8XLS - chains A and D of the 17 polymer chains in the assembly; structure by electron microscopy, 2.30 A resolution.

[Chain A]
Molecule: Photosystem I P700 chlorophyll a apoprotein A1
Organism: Thalassiosira pseudonana CCMP1335
Notes: EC 1.97.1.12
UniProt: A0T0M8 (PSAA_THAPS); numbering as in UniProt (aligned over 1-752)
Chain sequence (752 residues; row label = number of the first residue in the row):
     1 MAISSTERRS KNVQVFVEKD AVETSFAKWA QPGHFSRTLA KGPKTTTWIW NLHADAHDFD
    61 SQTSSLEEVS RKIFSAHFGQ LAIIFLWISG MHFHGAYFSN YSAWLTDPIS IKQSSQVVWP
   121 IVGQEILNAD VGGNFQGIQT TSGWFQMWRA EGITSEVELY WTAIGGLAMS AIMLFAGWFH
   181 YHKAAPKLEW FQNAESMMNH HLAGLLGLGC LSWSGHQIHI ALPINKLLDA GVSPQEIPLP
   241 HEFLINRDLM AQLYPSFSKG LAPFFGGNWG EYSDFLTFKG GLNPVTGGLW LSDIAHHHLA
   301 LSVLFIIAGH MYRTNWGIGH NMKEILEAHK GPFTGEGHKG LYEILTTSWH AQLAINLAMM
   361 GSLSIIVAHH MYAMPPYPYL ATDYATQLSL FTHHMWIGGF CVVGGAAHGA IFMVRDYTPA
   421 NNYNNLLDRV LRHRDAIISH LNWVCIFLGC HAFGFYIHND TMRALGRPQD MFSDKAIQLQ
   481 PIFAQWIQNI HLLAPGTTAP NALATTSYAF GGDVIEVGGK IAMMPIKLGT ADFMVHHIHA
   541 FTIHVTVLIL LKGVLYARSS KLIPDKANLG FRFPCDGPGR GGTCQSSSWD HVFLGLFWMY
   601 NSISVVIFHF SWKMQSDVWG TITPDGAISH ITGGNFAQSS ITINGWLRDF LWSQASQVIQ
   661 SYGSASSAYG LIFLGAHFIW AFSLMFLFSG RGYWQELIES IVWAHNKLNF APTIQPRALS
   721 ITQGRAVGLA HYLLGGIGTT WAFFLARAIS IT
Unresolved in the structure: 1-11
Bound ions: chlorophyll a Mg (4 sites), coordinated by Gln-80, Gln-116, Gln-124, Thr-498; 4Fe-4S cluster Fe: Cys-575, Cys-584 (shared with 2 residues of chain B)
Small-molecule neighbours:
  - Zeaxanthin (5X6): Trp-119, Pro-120, Ile-121
  - beta-carotene (BCR), molecule 1: Ile-83, Leu-86, Trp-87
  - beta-carotene (BCR), molecule 2: Ile-84, Trp-87, Ile-88, Gly-204, Leu-205, Leu-208, Gly-209, Ser-212
  - beta-carotene (BCR), molecule 3: Phe-85, Ile-88, Thr-162, Gly-165, Gly-166, Met-169, Leu-208, Leu-211, Ser-212, Phe-265
  - beta-carotene (BCR), molecule 4: Leu-211, Leu-261, Phe-264, Phe-265, Leu-299, Val-303, Ile-306, His-310, Ile-318
  - beta-carotene (BCR), molecule 5: Leu-341, Ile-344, Leu-345, Ala-351, Ala-354, Ile-355, Gly-409, Phe-412
  - beta-carotene (BCR), molecule 6: Ala-354, Ala-358, Met-359, Ser-362, Val-402, Gly-405, Ala-406, Val-547, Leu-550, Leu-551, Val-554
  - beta-carotene (BCR), molecule 7: Trp-694, Leu-697, Ile-698
  - chlorophyll a isomer (CL0): Phe-453, Tyr-456, Val-535, Ile-538, Phe-541, Thr-542, Tyr-600, Asn-601, Ser-604, Val-605, Phe-608, Ile-643, Trp-646, Leu-647, Leu-651, Ala-655, Ile-659, Phe-673, His-677, Trp-680, Tyr-732, Gly-736, Thr-739, Thr-740, Phe-743
  - chlorophyll a (CLA), molecule 1: Val-13, Gln-14, Val-15, Trp-190, Asn-193, Ser-196, His-200, Thr-314, Asn-315, Trp-316
  - chlorophyll a (CLA), molecule 2: Val-15, Val-17, Lys-19, Phe-74, Phe-78, Ile-172, Met-173, Phe-175, Ala-176, Phe-179, His-180, Ala-184, Pro-186, Trp-190
  - chlorophyll a (CLA), molecule 3: Val-22, Glu-23, Thr-24, Ser-25, Phe-26, Lys-28, Trp-29, His-34, Lys-72, Ser-75, Ala-76, Gly-79, Ile-83, Leu-174, Gly-177, Trp-178, Tyr-181, His-182
  - chlorophyll a (CLA), molecule 4: Trp-29, Pro-32, Trp-48, Ile-49, Trp-50, Leu-52, His-53
  - chlorophyll a (CLA), molecule 5: Trp-29, His-34, Phe-35, Leu-52, His-53, Ala-56, His-57, Phe-59, Gln-62, Lys-72, Ala-76, Gly-79, Gln-80, Ile-83
  - chlorophyll a (CLA), molecule 6: Thr-46, Ile-49, Trp-50, Ile-698, Ile-701, Val-702, His-705, Phe-710, Pro-712, Ile-714, Pro-716, Arg-717
  - chlorophyll a (CLA), molecule 7: Trp-50, Phe-678, Ile-679, Phe-682, Phe-686, Leu-719, Gln-723, Ala-726, Val-727, Ala-730, His-731, Leu-734
  - chlorophyll a (CLA), molecule 8: His-53, Ala-54, Asp-55, Ala-56, His-57, Asp-58, His-350, Leu-353, Leu-357, Phe-400, Cys-401, Val-403, Gly-404, Ala-407, His-408, Ile-411, Arg-415, Phe-571, Arg-572, Trp-589, Val-592, Leu-596, Leu-734
  - chlorophyll a (CLA), molecule 9: His-57, Phe-59, Ile-73, Ala-76, His-77, Gln-80, Leu-81, Ile-84, Phe-85, Ile-88, Trp-349, His-350, Gln-352, Leu-353, Asn-356, Leu-357, Met-360, His-408
  - chlorophyll a (CLA), molecule 10: His-57, Gln-80, Ile-83, Ile-84, Trp-87, Leu-357, Met-360, Ile-397, Phe-400, Cys-401
  - chlorophyll a (CLA), molecule 11: Leu-66, Ser-70, His-77, Leu-188, Phe-191, Gln-192, Ala-194, Met-197, Met-198, His-201, Leu-202, Leu-205, Leu-206, Met-322, Leu-326, Tyr-342, Leu-345, Thr-346, Thr-347, Ser-348, Trp-349, Gln-352, Ile-355, Asn-356, Met-359, Met-360
  - chlorophyll a (CLA), molecule 12: Phe-74, His-77, Phe-78, Leu-81, Phe-85, Met-173, Trp-190, Phe-191, Asn-193, Ser-196, Met-197, His-200, His-201, Gly-204, Leu-205
  - chlorophyll a (CLA), molecule 13: Ala-82, Ile-83, Leu-86, Gln-116, Val-117, Val-118, Trp-119, Ile-121, Val-122, Gln-124, Leu-127, Ile-138, Ser-170, Leu-174, Ala-668, Leu-671, Ile-672
  - chlorophyll a (CLA), molecule 14: Leu-86, Trp-87, Ser-89, Gly-90, Met-91, Phe-93, His-94, Phe-98, Gln-116, Val-117, Trp-119, Leu-167
  - chlorophyll a (CLA), molecule 15: Trp-87, Met-91, His-94, Ser-115, Gln-116, Ile-138, Gln-139, Thr-140, Thr-141, Ser-142, Trp-144, Ala-668, Tyr-669, Ile-672, Gly-675, Ala-676, Ile-679, Leu-734, Gly-738, Trp-741, Leu-745
  - chlorophyll a (CLA), molecule 16: Trp-87, Met-91, Thr-141, Ser-142, Trp-144, Ser-389, Leu-390, Thr-392, His-393, Trp-396, Ile-397, Phe-400, Ile-737, Thr-740, Trp-741
  - chlorophyll a (CLA), molecule 17: Trp-87, Ile-88, Ser-142, Gly-143, Trp-144, Met-147, Leu-206, Met-360, Leu-363, Ser-364, Val-367, Met-371, Tyr-377, Leu-390, His-393, His-394, Ile-397
  - chlorophyll a (CLA), molecule 18: Ala-150, Glu-151, Leu-206, Gly-209, Cys-210, Trp-213, Gln-217, Leu-289, Leu-291, Ile-294, His-297, His-298, Leu-301, Phe-305, Leu-363, Ile-366, Val-367, His-370, Met-371, Pro-376, Tyr-377
  - chlorophyll a (CLA), molecule 19: Glu-151, Gly-152, Ile-153, Glu-158, Trp-161, Thr-162, Gly-209, Ser-212, Trp-213, Gly-215, His-216, His-219, Ile-220, Ile-224, Pro-240, His-241, Leu-244
  - chlorophyll a (CLA), molecule 20: Glu-158, Trp-161, Leu-239, Pro-240, His-241, Leu-244, Ile-245
  - chlorophyll a (CLA), molecule 21: Met-198, Leu-202, Leu-206, Leu-304, Phe-305, Ala-308, Met-311, Tyr-312, Met-322, Ile-325, Leu-326, Met-359, Leu-427, Val-430, Leu-551, Val-554, Leu-555
  - chlorophyll a (CLA), molecule 22: Asn-199, His-200, Ala-203, Gly-204, Leu-208, Ile-306, His-310, Tyr-312, Thr-314, Trp-316, Ile-318
  - chlorophyll a (CLA), molecule 23: Leu-211, Ser-212, Ser-214, Gly-215, Ile-218, His-219, Phe-243, Leu-244, Arg-247, Phe-257, Gly-260, Leu-261, Phe-264, Phe-265, Tyr-272, Phe-275, Leu-276, Leu-299
  - chlorophyll a (CLA), molecule 24: Phe-264, Trp-269, Gly-270, Tyr-272, Ser-273, Leu-276, Phe-278, His-296, Leu-299, Ala-300, Val-303, Asn-501
  - chlorophyll a (CLA), molecule 25: Thr-277, Phe-278, Gly-280, Leu-289, Asp-293, Ile-294, His-296, His-297, Ala-300, Leu-301, Leu-304, His-370, Met-374, Pro-376, Thr-506
  - chlorophyll a (CLA), molecule 26: Phe-278, Thr-497, Thr-498, Ala-499, Pro-500, Asn-501, Ala-502
  - chlorophyll a (CLA), molecule 27: Leu-304, Met-359, Ser-362, Leu-363, Ile-366, His-369, His-370, Tyr-372, Ala-373, Met-374, Thr-506, Ser-507, Phe-510
  - chlorophyll a (CLA), molecule 28: Ile-307, His-310, Met-311, Arg-313, Ile-318, Gly-319, His-320
  - chlorophyll a (CLA), molecule 29: Met-311, His-320, Glu-324, Ile-325, Ala-328, His-329
  - chlorophyll a (CLA), molecule 30: Ile-325, Leu-326, His-329, Thr-334, His-338, Leu-341, Leu-345, Leu-426, Leu-427, Val-430
  - chlorophyll a (CLA), molecule 31: Ala-328, His-329, Lys-330, Gly-331, Pro-332, Phe-333
  - chlorophyll a (CLA), molecule 32: Phe-333, Thr-334, Leu-426, Arg-429, Val-430, Arg-432, His-433, Ile-437, His-440
  - chlorophyll a (CLA), molecule 33: Ile-365, Ile-366, His-369, Met-395, Val-402, Ile-543, Thr-546, Val-547, Leu-550, Met-599, Ser-602, Ile-603, Val-606
  - chlorophyll a (CLA), molecule 34: His-369, Tyr-372, Phe-391, Phe-483, Ala-484, Ile-487, Gln-488, His-491, Phe-510, Ile-526, Leu-528, His-536, His-539, Ile-543, Val-606, His-609, Phe-610, Lys-613, Met-614
  - chlorophyll a (CLA), molecule 35: Ala-436, His-440, Trp-443
  - chlorophyll a (CLA), molecule 36: Ile-437, His-440, Leu-441, Trp-443, Val-444, Ala-540, Ile-543, His-544, Val-547, Leu-551
  - chlorophyll a (CLA), molecule 37: Ser-439, Asn-442, Trp-443, Ile-446
  - chlorophyll a (CLA), molecule 38: Asn-442, Cys-445, Ile-446, Gly-449, Cys-450, Phe-453, Gly-454, Ile-457, Phe-541, Val-545, Leu-548, Ile-549, Leu-594, Phe-597, Trp-598
  - chlorophyll a (CLA), molecule 39: Trp-443, Ile-446, Phe-447, Cys-450, His-451
  - chlorophyll a (CLA), molecule 40: Trp-443, Val-444, Phe-447, Leu-448, Gln-480, Pro-481, Ile-482, Phe-483, Ala-484, Phe-533, His-536, His-537, Ala-540, His-544
  - chlorophyll a (CLA), molecule 41: Cys-450, His-451, Gly-454, Phe-455, Ile-457, His-458, Thr-461, Met-462, Arg-467, Asp-470, Phe-472, Ile-477
  - chlorophyll a (CLA), molecule 42: Phe-453, Ile-457, Asp-460, Phe-541, Phe-597, Trp-598, Tyr-600, Asn-601, Ile-643, Leu-647, Trp-680, Tyr-732
  - chlorophyll a (CLA), molecule 43: Thr-461, Ala-464, Leu-465
  - chlorophyll a (CLA), molecule 44: Trp-486, Ile-487, Ile-490, His-491, Ala-494, Thr-498, Ala-499, Thr-506, Phe-510
  - chlorophyll a (CLA), molecule 45: Leu-647, Leu-651, Trp-652, Trp-680
  - chlorophyll a (CLA), molecule 46: Leu-671, Leu-674, Gly-675, His-677, Phe-678, Trp-680, Ala-681, Leu-684
  - chlorophyll a (CLA), molecule 47: Phe-678, Ala-681, Phe-682, Leu-684, Met-685, Phe-688, Ser-689, Tyr-693, Trp-694, Leu-697
  - chlorophyll a (CLA), molecule 48: Ile-701, Ala-704, His-705, Leu-708, Phe-710
  - chlorophyll a (CLA), molecule 49: Trp-703, Ala-704, Lys-707, Leu-708
  - phylloquinone (PQN): Trp-50, Met-685, Phe-686, Ser-689, Gly-690, Arg-691, Trp-694, Ile-698, Arg-717, Ala-718, Leu-719, Ser-720, Gly-724
  - 4Fe-4S cluster (SF4): Pro-574, Cys-575, Gly-577, Pro-578, Cys-584, Ile-721, Arg-725
Swiss-Prot annotation at these positions:
  - binding site ([4Fe-4S] cluster): Cys-575, Cys-584
  - binding site (chlorophyll a'): His-677
  - binding site (chlorophyll a): Met-685, Tyr-693
  - binding site (phylloquinone): Trp-694

[Chain D]
Molecule: Photosystem I reaction center subunit II
Organism: Thalassiosira pseudonana CCMP1335
UniProt: A0T0T5 (A0T0T5_THAPS); residue numbers follow UniProt; this construct covers 1-139
Chain sequence (139 residues; numbered 1 to 139; the number before each row is that of its first residue):
     1 MTLNLKTPFP TFGGSTGGWL RAAEVEEKYA ITWTSTKEQI FEMPTGGAAI MRNGENLLYL
    61 ARKEQCLALS TQLRTFKIND YKIYRIFPSG EVQYLHPKDG VFPEKVNPGR TSVNSRGFSI
   121 GKNPNPASIK FSGITTYES
Unresolved in the structure: 1-7

[Interface between chain A and chain D]
Contacting residue pairs (34):
  Pro-419(A) / Ile-40(D)
  Pro-419(A) / Glu-42(D)
  Pro-419(A) / Ala-48(D)
  Ala-420(A) / Ile-40(D)
  Tyr-423(A) / Thr-11(D)
  Tyr-423(A) / Ile-40(D)  hydrophobic
  Tyr-423(A) / Ala-48(D)
  Tyr-423(A) / Ile-50(D)
  Asp-428(A) / Gly-47(D)
  Asp-428(A) / Ala-48(D)  hydrogen bond (side chain-backbone)
  Arg-432(A) / Gly-13(D)  hydrogen bond (side chain-backbone)
  Arg-432(A) / Gly-14(D)  hydrogen bond (side chain-backbone)
  Arg-432(A) / Ser-15(D)
  Arg-432(A) / Thr-16(D)  hydrogen bond (backbone-backbone)
  Arg-432(A) / Gly-46(D)
  Arg-432(A) / Gly-47(D)
  His-433(A) / Thr-16(D)
  Arg-434(A) / Thr-45(D)
  Arg-434(A) / Gly-46(D)
  Asp-435(A) / Thr-16(D)  hydrogen bond
  Asp-435(A) / Gly-17(D)
  Ala-436(A) / Thr-16(D)
  Arg-558(A) / Glu-42(D)  salt bridge
  Ser-559(A) / Pro-44(D)  hydrogen bond (side chain-backbone)
  Lys-561(A) / Gly-17(D)
  Lys-561(A) / Gly-18(D)
  Lys-561(A) / Leu-20(D)
  Lys-561(A) / Arg-62(D)  hydrogen bond (backbone-side chain)
  Leu-562(A) / Arg-62(D)  hydrogen bond (backbone-side chain)
  Pro-564(A) / Arg-62(D)
  Pro-564(A) / Glu-64(D)
  Pro-564(A) / Gln-65(D)
  Asp-565(A) / Glu-64(D)
  Arg-580(A) / Glu-64(D)  salt bridge
Also at the interface, not in a pair above, chain A (18 interface residues in all): Asn-422, Leu-431
Also at the interface, not in a pair above, chain D (23 interface residues in all): Phe-12, Phe-41, Ala-49, Ala-68

[Overview]
18 residues of chain A and 23 residues of chain D are in contact; the contacts include 8 hydrogen bonds and 2
salt bridges. Among the polar pairs are Arg-558(A)/Glu-42(D), Arg-580(A)/Glu-64(D) and Asp-428(A)/Ala-48(D).
Here chain A is Photosystem I P700 chlorophyll a apoprotein A1 and chain D is Photosystem I reaction center
subunit II, both from Thalassiosira pseudonana CCMP1335. Entry 8XLS (PSI-FCPI of the diatom Thalassiosira
pseudonana CCMP1335) was determined by electron microscopy.
